PDB entry 2WDO | X-ray diffraction, 1.56 A resolution | chain A

[Chain A]
Protein: Holo-[acyl-carrier-protein] synthase
Organism: Streptomyces coelicolor
Notes: EC 2.7.8.7
Reference sequence: O86785 (ACPS_STRCO); residue numbers follow UniProt; this construct covers 1-123
Sequence (143 residues; numbered -19 to 123; the number before each row is that of its first residue; numbers below 1 keep their minus sign (Met-19 is residue -19)):
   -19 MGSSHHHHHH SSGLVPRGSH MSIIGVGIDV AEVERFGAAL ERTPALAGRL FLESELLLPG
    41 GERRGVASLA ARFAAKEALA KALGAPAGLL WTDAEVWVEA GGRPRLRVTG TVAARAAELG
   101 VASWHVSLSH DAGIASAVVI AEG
Disordered / not traced: -19 to 0
UniProt features mapped onto this chain:
  - binding site (Mg(2+)): Asp9, Glu57

[Summary]
UniProt lists Mg2+-binding residues Asp9 and Glu57.
Chain A is Holo-[acyl-carrier-protein] synthase (Streptomyces coelicolor); the structure, Crystal structure of
the S. coelicolor AcpS in complex with acetyl- CoA at 1.5 A, was determined by X-ray diffraction (same
publication as 2WDS, 2WDY, 2JCA and 2JBZ).
